Entry 6VTC (X-ray diffraction, 1.83 A resolution); this record covers chains A and B.

== Chain A ==
Protein: T-cell Receptor 1a2
From: Homo sapiens
Chain sequence (208 residues; row label = number of the first residue in the row):
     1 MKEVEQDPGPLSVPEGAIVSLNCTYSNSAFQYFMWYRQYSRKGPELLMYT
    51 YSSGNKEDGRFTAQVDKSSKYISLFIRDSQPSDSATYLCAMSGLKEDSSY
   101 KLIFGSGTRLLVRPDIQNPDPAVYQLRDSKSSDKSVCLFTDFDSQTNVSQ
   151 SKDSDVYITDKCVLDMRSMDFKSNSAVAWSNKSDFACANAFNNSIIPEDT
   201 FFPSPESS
Unresolved in the structure: 1-2, 50-54, 205-208
Cystine bridges: C23-C89, C137-C187

== Chain B ==
Protein: p53-specific T cell receptor, B-chain
From: Homo sapiens
Chain sequence (244 residues; numbered 0 to 243; the number before each row is that of its first residue; numbering starts at 0):
     0 MEAQVTQNPRYLITVTGKKLTVTCSQNMNHEYMSWYRQDPGLGLRQIYYS
    50 MNVEVTDKGDVPEGYKVSRKEKRNFPLILESPSPNQTSLYFCASSIQQGA
   100 DTQYFGPGTRLTVLEDLKNVFPPEVAVFEPSEAEISHTQKATLVCLATGF
   150 YPDHVELSWWVNGKEVHSGVCTDPQPLKEQPALNDSRYALSSRLRVSATF
   200 WQNPRNHFRCQVQFYGLSENDEWTQDRAKPVTQIVSAEAWGRAD
Unresolved in the structure: 0
Cystine bridges: C23-C91, C144-C209

== How chain A and chain B interact ==
Residue-residue contacts (90; chain A residue first):
  Y32(A) with A99(B)
  Y36(A) with T101(B); Q102(B), hydrogen bond (side chain-backbone)
  Q38(A) with Q37(B), hydrogen bond; F90(B)
  R41(A) with L88(B); F90(B)
  K42(A) with F90(B)
  G43(A) with F90(B); G105(B)
  P44(A) with F104(B)
  L46(A) with T101(B)
  S92(A) with A99(B), hydrogen bond (side chain-backbone)
  G93(A) with A99(B)
  K95(A) with Q96(B)
  S99(A) with Q97(B)
  Y100(A) with Q96(B); Q97(B); G98(B), hydrogen bond (backbone-backbone)
  K101(A) with Q97(B)
  L102(A) with Q97(B), hydrogen bond (backbone-backbone); G98(B); Q102(B)
  F104(A) with Y35(B); Q102(B); F104(B), hydrophobic
  S106(A) with L41(B); G42(B)
  D120(A) with H136(B), salt bridge
  Y124(A) with S130(B); A132(B); E133(B); H136(B); T137(B)
  Q125(A) with S130(B)
  L126(A) with F127(B); E128(B); T141(B); V143(B), hydrophobic
  R127(A) with F127(B); E128(B), hydrogen bond (backbone-backbone)
  D128(A) with V126(B); F127(B)
  S129(A) with V126(B), hydrogen bond (backbone-backbone); E128(B), hydrogen bond; E237(B), hydrogen bond (side chain-backbone); A238(B)
  K134(A) with A125(B); F127(B)
  S135(A) with F127(B)
  V136(A) with F127(B), hydrophobic; L145(B), hydrophobic
  L138(A) with T141(B)
  T140(A) with R194(B)
  D141(A) with T137(B); R194(B), salt bridge
  Y157(A) with L176(B), hydrophobic; K177(B); E178(B), hydrogen bond (side chain-backbone); Q179(B), hydrogen bond
  I158(A) with L176(B)
  T159(A) with D172(B); S190(B); R192(B), hydrogen bond
  D160(A) with R192(B), hydrogen bond (backbone-side chain)
  C162(A) with C170(B), disulfide; T171(B); R192(B)
  V163(A) with C170(B)
  L164(A) with G168(B); V169(B); C170(B), hydrophobic; R194(B)
  D165(A) with S167(B); G168(B), hydrogen bond (backbone-backbone)
  M166(A) with K139(B); R194(B); V195(B)
  R167(A) with S167(B)
  F171(A) with K139(B); R194(B)
  S173(A) with R194(B), hydrogen bond
  S175(A) with R192(B), hydrogen bond
  A176(A) with R192(B)
  V177(A) with S190(B)
  W179(A) with L145(B), hydrophobic; L176(B), hydrophobic; A188(B), hydrophobic
  F201(A) with H136(B)
  P203(A) with A132(B), hydrophobic
Interface residues without a listed pair, chain A (51 interface residues in all): L88, S154, M169
Interface residues without a listed pair, chain B (50 interface residues in all): L43, D100, P106, P129, L142, S196
Cross-chain cystine bridges: C162(A)-C170(B)

== Overview ==
51 residues of chain A face 50 of chain B across their interface; the contacts include 1 disulfide bond, 16
hydrogen bonds and 2 salt bridges. Polar pairs include D120(A)-H136(B), D141(A)-R194(B) and Y36(A)-Q102(B).
Chain A is T-cell Receptor 1a2 and chain B is p53-specific T cell receptor, B-chain, both from Homo sapiens;
the structure, p53-specific T cell receptor, was determined by X-ray diffraction, deposited together with
6VQO, 6VR1, 6VR5, 6VRM, 6VRN and 6VTH.
